PDB entry 9ES9 | electron microscopy, 2.33 A resolution | chains E and H of the 18 polymer chains in the assembly

[Chain E]
Molecule: Cytochrome b6-f complex subunit 6
Source organism: Spinacia oleracea
Reference sequence: Q9M3L0 (PETL_SPIOL); residues 1-31 here = UniProt positions 1-31
Sequence (31 residues; numbered 1 to 31; the number before each row is that of its first residue):
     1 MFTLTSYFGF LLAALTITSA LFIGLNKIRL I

[Chain H]
Molecule: Cytochrome b6-f complex subunit 8
Source organism: Spinacia oleracea
Reference sequence: P61045 (PETN_SPIOL); residues 1-29 here = UniProt positions 1-29
Sequence (29 residues; each row starts with the number of its first residue):
     1 MDIVSLAWAA LMVVFTFSLS LVVWGRSGL
Residues lining bound ligands: beta-carotene (BCR): F15, S18, L19, V22

[Interface between chain E and chain H]
Residue-residue contacts (10; chain E residue first):
  F2(E) with S5(H)
  T3(E) with S5(H)
  S6(E) with L6(H); A9(H)
  Y7(E) with M12(H), hydrophobic; V13(H), hydrophobic; T16(H), hydrogen bond
  F10(E) with V13(H), hydrophobic
  T18(E) with F17(H); W24(H)
Interface residues without a listed pair, chain E (10 interface residues in all): L11, A14, L15, F22
Interface residues without a listed pair, chain H (10 interface residues in all): D2, A10

[Summary]
The chain E/chain H interface involves 10 residues from each chain; the contacts include 1 hydrogen bond. The
hydrogen-bonded pair is Y7(E)-T16(H). Chain H binds beta-carotene.
Chain E is Cytochrome b6-f complex subunit 6 and chain H is Cytochrome b6-f complex subunit 8, both from
Spinacia oleracea; the structure, Cryo-EM structure of Spinacia oleracea cytochrome b6f complex with inhibitor
DBMIB bound at plastoquinol oxidation site, was determined by electron microscopy together with 9ES7 and 9ES8
from the same study.
